Entry 9B1X (electron microscopy, 3.07 A resolution); this record covers chains Y and f of the 54 polymer chains in the assembly.

[Chain Y]
Molecule: 23S rRNA
From: Mycolicibacterium smegmatis
Sequence (3120 nucleotides; row label = number of the first residue in the row):
     1 UAAGUGUUUA AGGGCGCAUG GUGGAUGCCU UGGCACUGGG AGCCGAUGAA GGACGUAGGA
    61 GGCUGCGAUA AGCCUCGGGG AGCUGUCAAC CGAGCGUUGA UCCGAGGAUG UCCGAAUGGG
   121 GAAACCCGGC ACGAGUGAUG UCGUGUCACC AGGCGCUGAA UAUAUAGGCG UCUGGGGGGA
   181 ACGCGGGGAA GUGAAACAUC UCAGUACCCG UAGGAAGAGA AAACAAAAUG UGAUUCCGUG
   241 AGUAGUGGCG AGCGAAAGCG GAGGAUGGCU AAACCGUAUG CAUGUGAUAC CGGGUAGGGG
   301 UUGUGUGUGC GGGGUUGUGG GACCUAUCUU UCCGGCUCUA CCUGGCUGGA GGGCAGUGAG
   361 AAAAUGUUGU GGUUAGCGGA AAUGGCUUGG GAUGGCCUGC CGUAGACGGU GAGAGCCCGG
   421 UACGUGAAAA CCCGACGUCU GUCUUGAUGG UGUUCCCGAG UAGCAGCGGG CCCGUGGAAU
   481 CUGCUGUGAA UCUGCCGGGA CCACCCGGUA AGCCUGAAUA CUUCCCAGUG ACCGAUAGCG
   541 GAUUAGUACC GUGAGGGAAU GGUGAAAAGU ACCCCGGGAG GGGAGUGAAA GAGUACCUGA
   601 AACCGUGCGC UUACAAUCCG UCAGAGCCCU CGACGUGUCG UGGGGUGAUG GCGUGCCUUU
   661 UGAAGAAUGA GCCUGCGAGU CAGGGACAUG UCGCGAGGUU AACCCGGGUG GGGUAGCCGC
   721 AGCGAAAGCG AGUCUGAAUA GGGCGUAUCC ACACAAGAGU GUGUGGUGUA GUGGUGUGUU
   781 CUGGACCCGA AGCGGAGUGA UCUACCCAUG GCCAGGGUGA AGCGCGGGUA AGACCGCGUG
   841 GAGGCCCGAA CCCACUUAGG UUGAAGACUG AGGGGAUGAG CUGUGGGUAG GGGUGAAAGG
   901 CCAAUCAAAC UCCGUGAUAG CUGGUUCUCC CCGAAAUGCA UUUAGGUGCA GCGUCGCAUG
   961 UUUCUUGCCG GAGGUAGAGC UACUGGAUGG CCGAUGGGCC CCACAGGGUU ACUGACGUCA
  1021 GCCAAACUCC GAAUGCCGGU AAGUCCAAGA GUGCGGCAGU GAGACGGCGG GGGAUAAGCU
  1081 CCGUGCGUCG AGAGGGAAAC AGCCCAGAUC GCCGGCUAAG GCCCCUAAGC GUGUGCUAAG
  1141 UGGAAAAGGA UGUGCAGUCG CGAAGACAAC CAGGAGGUUG GCUUAGAAGC AGCCACCCUU
  1201 GAAAGAGUGC GUAAUAGCUC ACUGGUCAAG UGAUUGUGCG CCGAUAAUGU AGCGGGGCUC
  1261 AAGCACACCG CCGAAGCCGC GGCAGCCAAC GUGUUGGCUG GGUAGGGGAG CGUCCUGCAU
  1321 CCGGUGAAGC CGCCGAGUGA UCGAGUGGUG GAGGGUGUGG GAGUGAGAAU GCAGGCAUGA
  1381 GUAGCGAUUA GGCAAGUGAG AACCUUGCCC GCCGAAAGAC CAAGGGUUCC UGGGCCAGGC
  1441 CAGUCCGCCC AGGGUGAGUC GGGACCUAAG GCGAGGCCGA CAGGCGUAGU CGAUGGACAA
  1501 CGGGUUGAUA UUCCCGUACC CGUGUAUGUG CGUCCAUGAU GAAUCAGCGG UACUAACCAU
  1561 CCAAAACCAC CGUGACCGCA CCUUUCGGGG UGUGGCGUUG GUGGGGCUGC AUGGGACCUU
  1621 CGUUGGUAGU AGUCAAGCGA UGGGGUGACG CAGGAAGGUA GCCGUACCGG UCAGUGGUAA
  1681 UACCGGGGUA AGCCUGUAGG GAGUCAGAUA GGUAAAUCCG UCUGGCAUAU AUCCUGAGAG
  1741 GUGAUGCAUA GCCGAGUGAG GCGAAUUCGG UGAUCCUAUG CUGCCGAGAA AAGCCUCUAG
  1801 CGAGGACAUA CACGGCCCGU ACCCCAAACC AACACAGGUG GUCAGGUAGA GAAUACUAAG
  1861 GCGUACGAGU GAACUAUGGU UAAGGAACUC GGCAAAAUGC CCCCGUAACU UCGGGAGAAG
  1921 GGGGACCCAC AUGGCGUGUA AGCCUUUACG GCCCAAGCGU GAGUGGGUGG CACAAACCAG
  1981 UGAGAAGCGA CUGUUUACUA AAAACACAGG UCCGUGCGAA GUCGCAAGAC GAUGUAUACG
  2041 GACUGACGCC UGCCCGGUGC UGGAAGGUUA AGAGGACCCG UUAACUCCCU UUGGGGGUGA
  2101 AGCGGAGAAU UUAAGCCCCA GUAAACGGCG GUGGUAACUA UAACCAUCCU AAGGUAGCGA
  2161 AAUUCCUUGU CGGGUAAGUU CCGACCUGCA CGAAUGGCGU AACGACUUCU CAACUGUCUC
  2221 AACCAUAGAC UCGGCGAAAU UGCACUACGA GUAAAGAUGC UCGUUACGCG CGGCAGGACG
  2281 AAAAGACCCC GGGACCUUCA CUACAACUUG GUAUUGGUGC UCGAUACGGU UUGUGUAGGA
  2341 UAGGUGGGAG ACUGUGAAGC UCACACGCCA GUGUGGGUGG AGUCGUUGUU GAAAUACCAC
  2401 UCUGAUCGUA UUGGGCCUCU AACCUCGGAC CGUAUAUCCG GUUCAGGGAC AGUGCCUGGU
  2461 GGGUAGUUUA ACUGGGGCGG UUGCCUCCUA AAAUGUAACG GAGGCGCCCA AAGGUUCCCU
  2521 CAACCUGGAC GGCAAUCAGG UGUUGAGUGU AAGUGCACAA GGGAGCUUGA CUGCGAGACG
  2581 GACAUGUCGA GCAGGGACGA AAGUCGGGAC UAGUGAUCCG GCACCUCUGA GUGGAAGGGG
  2641 UGUCGCUCAA CGGAUAAAAG GUACCCCGGG GAUAACAGGC UGAUCUUCCC CAAGAGUCCA
  2701 UAUCGACGGG AUGGUUUGGC ACCUCGAUGU CGGCUCGUCG CAUCCUGGGG CUGGAGCAGG
  2761 UCCCAAGGGU UGGGCUGUUC GCCCAUUAAA GCGGCACGCG AGCUGGGUUU AGAACGUCGU
  2821 GAGACAGUUC GGUCUCUAUC CGCCGCGCGC GUCAGAAGCU UGAGGAAACC UGUCCCUAGU
  2881 ACGAGAGGAC CGGGACGGAC GAACCUCUGG UAUACCAGUU GUCCCACCAG GGGCACGGCU
  2941 GGAUAGCCAC GUUCGGACAG GAUAACCGCU GAAAGCAUCU AAGCGGGAAA CCUCUUCCAA
  3001 GACCAGGCUU CUCACCCUCU AGGAGGGAUA AGGCCCCCCG CAGACCACGG GAUUGAUAGA
  3061 CCAGACCUGG AAGCCUAGUA AUAGGUGCAG GGAACUGGCA CUAACCGGCC GAAAACUUAC
Not modelled in the structure: 1, 1543-1626, 2324-2404
Bound ions: Mg2+ site 1 near U7 (its only coordinating residue here); Mg2+ site 2: G13, G14; Mg2+ site 3: G77, G78; Mg2+ site 4: U109, G110; Mg2+ site 5: A116, U117; Mg2+ site 6 near U117 (its only coordinating residue here); Mg2+ site 7 near G152 (its only coordinating residue here); Mg2+ site 8: U163, A164; Mg2+ site 9: G191, U2467; Mg2+ site 10: A194, A196, C197; Mg2+ site 11: A195, A196; Mg2+ site 12 near G204 (its only coordinating residue here); 275 more Mg2+ sites not listed

[Chain f]
Molecule: Large ribosomal subunit protein uL13
From: Mycolicibacterium smegmatis
UniProt: A0QSP8 (RL13_MYCS2); residue numbers follow UniProt; this construct covers 1-147
Chain sequence (147 residues; each row starts with the number of its first residue):
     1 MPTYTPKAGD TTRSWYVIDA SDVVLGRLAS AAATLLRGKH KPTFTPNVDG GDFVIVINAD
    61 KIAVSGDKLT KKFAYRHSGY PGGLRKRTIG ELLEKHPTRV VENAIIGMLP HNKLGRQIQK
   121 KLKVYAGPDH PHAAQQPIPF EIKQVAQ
Not modelled in the structure: 1

[Chain Y / chain f interface]
Contacting residue pairs - 72 pairs, chain Y then chain f:
  A3(Y) - His132(f)  sugar contact
  A3(Y) - Gln135(f)  hydrogen bond to the base
  G4(Y) - His132(f)  phosphate contact
  G4(Y) - Gln135(f)  hydrogen bond to the sugar
  A615(Y) - Arg116(f)  base contact
  A616(Y) - Lys113(f)  phosphate contact
  A623(Y) - Asn47(f)  base contact
  A625(Y) - Pro6(f)  sugar contact
  U649(Y) - Asn47(f)  hydrogen bond to the sugar
  U649(Y) - Lys113(f)  salt bridge to the phosphate
  G650(Y) - Asn47(f)  sugar contact
  G650(Y) - Asn112(f)  phosphate contact
  G650(Y) - Lys113(f)  hydrogen bond to the phosphate
  G650(Y) - Leu114(f)  hydrogen bond to the phosphate
  G651(Y) - Asn112(f)  phosphate contact
  C1113(Y) - Pro2(f)  base contact
  C1113(Y) - Thr3(f)  base contact
  C1123(Y) - Ser30(f)  hydrogen bond to the sugar
  C1124(Y) - Ser30(f)  sugar contact
  C1124(Y) - Ala33(f)  sugar contact
  C1124(Y) - Met108(f)  hydrogen bond to the sugar
  C1125(Y) - Arg37(f)  salt bridge to the phosphate
  C1125(Y) - Lys39(f)  salt bridge to the phosphate
  C1125(Y) - Met108(f)  sugar contact
  A1127(Y) - Lys39(f)  salt bridge to the phosphate
  G1129(Y) - Gln147(f)  hydrogen bond to the base
  C1130(Y) - Arg27(f)  hydrogen bond to the base
  C1130(Y) - Ile142(f)  base contact
  C1130(Y) - Gln144(f)  base contact
  G1131(Y) - Gln144(f)  hydrogen bond to the phosphate
  G1131(Y) - Gln147(f)  hydrogen bond to the sugar
  G1140(Y) - Lys68(f)  base contact
  G1249(Y) - His77(f)  stacking on the base
  G1249(Y) - Gly82(f)  hydrogen bond to the phosphate
  G1249(Y) - Leu84(f)  sugar contact
  U1250(Y) - Tyr75(f)  sugar contact
  U1250(Y) - Leu84(f)  base contact
  G1255(Y) - Gly107(f)  hydrogen bond to the base
  G1256(Y) - Ala104(f)  hydrogen bond to the sugar
  G1256(Y) - Gly107(f)  sugar contact
  G1256(Y) - Met108(f)  hydrogen bond to the base
  G1257(Y) - Leu25(f)  phosphate contact
  G1257(Y) - Gly26(f)  phosphate contact
  G1257(Y) - Lys72(f)  salt bridge to the phosphate
  G1257(Y) - Ala104(f)  phosphate contact
  C1258(Y) - Val24(f)  phosphate contact
  C1258(Y) - Leu25(f)  phosphate contact
  C1258(Y) - Gly26(f)  hydrogen bond to the phosphate
  C1258(Y) - Lys68(f)  salt bridge to the phosphate
  U1259(Y) - Val24(f)  phosphate contact
  U1259(Y) - Ser65(f)  hydrogen bond to the phosphate
  U1259(Y) - Gly66(f)  base contact
  C1260(Y) - Asp22(f)  base contact
  C1260(Y) - Val24(f)  base contact
  C1260(Y) - Arg27(f)  hydrogen bond to the sugar
  C1260(Y) - Ser65(f)  phosphate contact
  A1262(Y) - Gly26(f)  base contact
  G2263(Y) - His111(f)  phosphate contact
  U2264(Y) - His111(f)  phosphate contact
  U2738(Y) - Pro81(f)  phosphate contact
  C2739(Y) - Gly82(f)  phosphate contact
  A2863(Y) - Arg99(f)  hydrogen bond to the sugar
  G2864(Y) - Arg76(f)  phosphate contact
  G2864(Y) - Arg99(f)  salt bridge to the phosphate
  G2865(Y) - Arg76(f)  salt bridge to the phosphate
  A2866(Y) - Ser78(f)  hydrogen bond to the phosphate
  A2866(Y) - Tyr80(f)  phosphate contact
  A2866(Y) - Arg85(f)  salt bridge to the phosphate
  C3003(Y) - Lys120(f)  sugar contact
  C3004(Y) - Glu102(f)  hydrogen bond to the base
  C3004(Y) - Lys120(f)  salt bridge to the phosphate
  U3118(Y) - Ala134(f)  hydrogen bond to the sugar
Interface residues without a listed pair, chain Y (43 interface residues in all): U5, C614, G624, G626, C2992
Interface residues without a listed pair, chain f (56 interface residues in all): Thr5, Lys7, Ala8, Trp15, Thr34, Pro46, Phe53, Lys95, His96, Asn103, Lys123, Pro131, Lys143

[In short]
43 residues of chain Y and 56 residues of chain f are in contact, with 22 hydrogen bonds, 10 salt bridges and
1 aromatic stacking contact. Among the polar pairs are A3(Y)-Gln135(f), G1129(Y)-Gln147(f) and
C1130(Y)-Arg27(f). The Mg2+ site 2 is built by G13(Y) and G14(Y).
Here chain Y is 23S rRNA and chain f is Large ribosomal subunit protein uL13, both from Mycolicibacterium
smegmatis. Entry 9B1X (HWS19 strain gidB mutant mycobacterial ribosome) was determined by electron microscopy.
